Entry 2EFE (X-ray diffraction, 2.08 A resolution); this record covers chains A and B.

== Chain A ==
Molecule: Similarity to vacuolar protein sorting-associated protein VPS9
From: Arabidopsis thaliana
Notes: fragment: Vps9 domain
UniProt: Q9LT31 (Q9LT31_ARATH); residue numbers follow UniProt; this construct covers 1-265
Chain sequence (267 residues; each row starts with the number of its first residue; numbers below 1 keep their minus sign (Gly-1 is residue -1)):
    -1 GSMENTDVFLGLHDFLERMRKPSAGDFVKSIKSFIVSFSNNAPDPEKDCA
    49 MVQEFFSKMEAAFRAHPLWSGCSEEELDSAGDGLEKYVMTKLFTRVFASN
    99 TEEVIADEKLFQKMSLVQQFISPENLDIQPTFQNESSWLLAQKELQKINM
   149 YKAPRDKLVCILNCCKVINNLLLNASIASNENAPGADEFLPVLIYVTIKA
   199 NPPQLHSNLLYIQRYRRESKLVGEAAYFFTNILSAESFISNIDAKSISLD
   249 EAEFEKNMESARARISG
Disordered / not traced: -1 to 16, 263-265
Sequence notes: expression tag (-1 to 0)
Swiss-Prot annotation at these positions:
  - binding site (GTP): Asn180, Asp185
From the paper describing this entry:
  - binding site for aminophosphonic acid-guanylate ester: Asp185
  - mutagenesis - D185A, D185N (1.3-fold), Y225A: decreased catalytic activity with Small GTP-binding protein-like (chain B)
  - mutagenesis - A184K, D185A/Y225A: abolished binding to Small GTP-binding protein-like (chain B)

== Chain B ==
Molecule: Small GTP-binding protein-like
From: Arabidopsis thaliana
Notes: fragment: GTPase domain
UniProt: Q9SN68 (Q9SN68_ARATH); residues 1-179 here = UniProt positions 1-179
Chain sequence (181 residues; each row starts with the number of its first residue; numbers below 1 keep their minus sign (Gly-1 is residue -1)):
    -1 GSMAAAGNKSINAKLVLLGDVGAGKSSLVLRFVKDQFVEFQESTIGAAFF
    49 SQTLAVNDATVKFEIWDTAGQERYHSLAPMYYRGAAAAIIVFDVTNQASF
    99 ERAKKWVQELQAQGNPNMVMALAGNKSDLLDARKVTAEDAQTYAQENGLF
   149 FMETSAKTATNVKEIFYEIARRLPRVQPTEN
Disordered / not traced: -1 to 7, 173-179
Sequence notes: expression tag (-1 to 0)
Swiss-Prot annotation at these positions:
  - motif: Gln39 to Phe47 (Effector region)
  - binding site (GTP): Gly17 to Ser25, Asp65 to Gln69, Asn123 to Asp126, Ser153, Ala154
Small-molecule neighbours: aminophosphonic acid-guanylate ester (GNH): Asp18, Val19, Gly20, Ala21, Gly22, Lys23, Ser24, Ser25, Phe35, Val36, Asn123, Lys124, Asp126, Leu127, Ser153, Ala154, Lys155
From the paper describing this entry:
  - mutagenesis - S24N, V36P, T42A, G44P, N123I: unchanged binding to Similarity to vacuolar protein sorting-associated protein VPS9 (chain A)
  - mutagenesis - A67G, Q69E, S74A, L75A, M78A, Y79A: abolished binding to Similarity to vacuolar protein sorting-associated protein VPS9 (chain A)

== Interface between chain A and chain B ==
Residue-residue contacts (53):
  Asn123(A) - Arg71(B)  hydrogen bond (backbone-side chain)
  Leu124(A) - Arg71(B)
  Leu124(A) - Tyr72(B)  hydrogen bond (backbone-side chain)
  Asp125(A) - Gln69(B)
  Asp125(A) - Arg71(B)  salt bridge
  Leu171(A) - Ser41(B)
  Leu171(A) - Ile43(B)
  Leu171(A) - Gly44(B)
  Glu179(A) - Val36(B)
  Asn180(A) - Ser25(B)  hydrogen bond
  Asn180(A) - Val36(B)
  Ala181(A) - Leu28(B)  hydrophobic
  Ala181(A) - Ser41(B)  hydrogen bond (backbone-side chain)
  Ala181(A) - Ile43(B)
  Pro182(A) - Gly44(B)
  Pro182(A) - Ala45(B)  hydrogen bond (backbone-backbone)
  Gly183(A) - Ser24(B)
  Gly183(A) - Asp65(B)
  Ala184(A) - Ala46(B)
  Ala184(A) - Asp65(B)  hydrogen bond (backbone-side chain)
  Ala184(A) - Thr66(B)
  Ala184(A) - Ala67(B)
  Asp185(A) - Val19(B)
  Asp185(A) - Lys23(B)  salt bridge
  Asp185(A) - Thr66(B)
  Asp185(A) - Ala67(B)
  Asp185(A) - Gly68(B)  hydrogen bond (side chain-backbone)
  Asp185(A) - Gln69(B)  hydrogen bond (backbone-side chain)
  Leu188(A) - Leu75(B)  hydrophobic
  Leu188(A) - Tyr79(B)
  Pro189(A) - Gln69(B)
  Pro189(A) - Tyr72(B)
  Ile192(A) - Tyr72(B)  hydrophobic
  Gly221(A) - Phe47(B)
  Gly221(A) - Glu62(B)
  Glu222(A) - Phe47(B)
  Tyr225(A) - Ala46(B)  hydrogen bond (side chain-backbone)
  Tyr225(A) - Phe47(B)  hydrophobic
  Tyr225(A) - Trp64(B)  hydrophobic
  Tyr225(A) - Asp65(B)  hydrogen bond (side chain-backbone)
  Thr228(A) - Trp64(B)
  Thr228(A) - Met78(B)
  Asn229(A) - Tyr79(B)  hydrogen bond
  Ser232(A) - Leu75(B)
  Ser232(A) - Met78(B)
  Ser232(A) - Tyr79(B)  hydrogen bond
  Ser235(A) - Leu75(B)
  Phe236(A) - Arg71(B)
  Phe236(A) - Tyr72(B)  hydrophobic
  Phe236(A) - Leu75(B)
  Ser244(A) - Arg71(B)  hydrogen bond (backbone-side chain)
  Ile245(A) - Arg71(B)
  Ser246(A) - Arg71(B)  hydrogen bond
Interface residues without a listed pair, chain A (29 interface residues in all): Ile175, Ala224, Leu231, Lys243
Interface residues without a listed pair, chain B (25 interface residues in all): Thr42
Interface features reported in the paper:
  - pairs named by the authors: Asp185(A)-Lys23(B), Ala46(B)-Tyr225(A), Phe47(B)-Tyr225(A)
  - hot spots on chain A (mutagenesis) - A184K: abolished binding to Small GTP-binding protein-like (chain B)
  - hot spots on chain A (mutagenesis) - Y225A: decreased binding to Small GTP-binding protein-like (chain B)
  - hot spots on chain B (mutagenesis) - Q69E, L75A, M78A: abolished binding to Similarity to vacuolar protein sorting-associated protein VPS9 (chain A)

== In short ==
29 residues of chain A and 25 residues of chain B are in contact; the contacts include 14 hydrogen bonds and 2
salt bridges. Polar contacts include Asp125(A)-Arg71(B), Asp185(A)-Lys23(B) and Asn123(A)-Arg71(B). The paper
describes contacts between Asp185(A) and Lys23(B), Ala46(B) and Tyr225(A) and Phe47(B) and Tyr225(A). From the
paper: a binding site for aminophosphonic acid-guanylate ester at Asp185(A); A67G, Q69E and S74A of chain B,
among others, abolish binding to Similarity to vacuolar protein sorting-associated protein VPS9 (chain A); 16
substitutions were tested in all.
Chain A is Similarity to vacuolar protein sorting-associated protein VPS9 and chain B is Small GTP-binding
protein-like, both from Arabidopsis thaliana; the structure, Ara7-GDPNH2/AtVps9a, was determined by X-ray
diffraction (same publication as 2EFC, 2EFD and 2EFH).
